Entry 3BJZ (X-ray diffraction, 2.40 A resolution); this record covers chains A and D of the 4 polymer chains in the assembly.

[Chain A (and D)]
Molecule: Phosphoheptose isomerase
From: Pseudomonas aeruginosa PAO1
Notes: EC 5.3.1.-; chain D of this document is another copy of the same molecule, construct and numbering; everything in this record applies to it too
UniProt: Q9HVZ0 (GMHA_PSEAE); residue numbers follow UniProt; this construct covers 1-197
Chain sequence (199 residues; row label = number of the first residue in the row; numbers below 1 keep their minus sign (Gly-1 is residue -1)):
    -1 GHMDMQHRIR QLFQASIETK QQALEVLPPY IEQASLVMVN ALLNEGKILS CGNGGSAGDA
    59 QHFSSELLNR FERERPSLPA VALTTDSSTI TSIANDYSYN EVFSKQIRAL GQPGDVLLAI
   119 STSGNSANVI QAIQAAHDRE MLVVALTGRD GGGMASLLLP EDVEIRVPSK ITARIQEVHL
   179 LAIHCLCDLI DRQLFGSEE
Disordered / not traced: -1 to 1, 83-96, 195-197 (chain D: -1 to 1, 69-72, 84-97, 196-197)
Modified / non-standard residues: Mse1 (selenomethionine); Mse3, Mse36, Mse139, Mse152 (selenomethionine; parent Met)
Sequence notes: expression tag (-1 to 0)
UniProt features mapped onto this chain:
  - binding site (substrate): Asn51 to Gly53, Glu64, Asn93, Asp94, Ser119 to Ser121, Ser124, Gln174
  - binding site (Zn(2+)): His60, Glu64, Gln174, His182
From the paper describing this entry:
  - conformationally variable residues (order/disorder transition): Thr83 to Ser96

[How chain A and chain D interact]
Pairs across the interface (16):
  Lys45(A) - Ala107(D)
  Lys45(A) - Leu108(D)
  Leu66(A) - Lys103(D)
  Asn67(A) - Lys103(D)
  Ser75(A) - Lys103(D)  hydrogen bond
  Pro77(A) - Ala107(D)  hydrophobic
  Val79(A) - Ala107(D)  hydrophobic
  Val79(A) - Leu108(D)  hydrophobic
  Thr82(A) - Thr82(D)
  Lys103(A) - Leu66(D)
  Ala107(A) - Lys45(D)
  Ala107(A) - Pro77(D)  hydrophobic
  Leu108(A) - Lys45(D)
  Leu108(A) - Val79(D)  hydrophobic
  Leu108(A) - Leu108(D)  hydrophobic
  Gln110(A) - Gln110(D)
Other interface residues (no listed pair), chain A (15 interface residues in all): Leu47, Val100, Gln104, Arg106
Other interface residues (no listed pair), chain D (13 interface residues in all): Leu47, Asn67, Ser75, Gln104

[In short]
15 residues of chain A face 13 of chain D across their interface, with 1 hydrogen bond. The hydrogen-bonded
pair is Ser75(A)-Lys103(D). Curated annotation (UniProt) lists 11 substrate-binding residues and 4
Zn2+-binding residues on chain A. From the paper: conformational variability at Thr83(A).
Chain A and chain D are both Phosphoheptose isomerase (Pseudomonas aeruginosa PAO1); the structure, Crystal
structure of Pseudomonas aeruginosa phosphoheptose isomerase, was determined by X-ray diffraction, deposited
together with 2I22 and 1X92.
